Entry 8DFL (electron microscopy, 3.25 A resolution); this record covers chains A and E of the 8 polymer chains in the assembly.

== Chain A ==
Molecule: Potassium voltage-gated channel subfamily A member 3, Green fluorescent protein fusion
Organism: Homo sapiens
Reference sequence: chimeric construct of P22001, P42212: residues 1-575 from P22001 (KCNA3_HUMAN) positions 1-575 (same numbers); residues 590-826 from P42212 positions 2-238 (UniProt number = residue number - 588)
Chain sequence (856 residues; numbered 1 to 856; the number before each row is that of its first residue):
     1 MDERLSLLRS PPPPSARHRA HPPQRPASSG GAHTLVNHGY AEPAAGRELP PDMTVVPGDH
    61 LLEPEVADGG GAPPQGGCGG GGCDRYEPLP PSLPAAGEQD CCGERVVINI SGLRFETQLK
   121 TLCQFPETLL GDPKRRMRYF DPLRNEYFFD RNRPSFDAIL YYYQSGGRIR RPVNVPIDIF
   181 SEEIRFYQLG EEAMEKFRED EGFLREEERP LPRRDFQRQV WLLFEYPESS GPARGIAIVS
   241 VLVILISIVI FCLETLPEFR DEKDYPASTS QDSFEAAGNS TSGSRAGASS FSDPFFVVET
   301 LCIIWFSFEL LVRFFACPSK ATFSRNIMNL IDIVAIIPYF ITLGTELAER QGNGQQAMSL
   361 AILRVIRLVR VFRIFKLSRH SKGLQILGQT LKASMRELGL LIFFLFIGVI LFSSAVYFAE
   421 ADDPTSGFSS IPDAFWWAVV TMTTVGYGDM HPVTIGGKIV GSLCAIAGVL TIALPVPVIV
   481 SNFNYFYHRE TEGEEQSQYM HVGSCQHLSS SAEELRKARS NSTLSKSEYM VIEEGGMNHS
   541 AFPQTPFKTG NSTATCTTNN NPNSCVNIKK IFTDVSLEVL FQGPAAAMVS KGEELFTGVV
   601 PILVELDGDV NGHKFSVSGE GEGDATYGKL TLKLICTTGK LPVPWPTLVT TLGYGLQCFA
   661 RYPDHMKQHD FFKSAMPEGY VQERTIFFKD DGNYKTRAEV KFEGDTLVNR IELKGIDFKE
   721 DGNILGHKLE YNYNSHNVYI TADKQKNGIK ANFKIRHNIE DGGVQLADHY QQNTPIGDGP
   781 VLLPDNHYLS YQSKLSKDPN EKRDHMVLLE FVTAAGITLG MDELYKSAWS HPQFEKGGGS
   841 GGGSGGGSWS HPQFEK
Not modelled in the structure: 1-102, 270-286, 349-358, 492-856
Construct notes: linker (576-589); conflict Leu634 (Phe46 in P42212), Leu652 (Phe64 in P42212), Gly653 (Ser65 in P42212), Leu656 (Val68 in P42212), Ala660 (Ser72 in P42212), Thr741 (Met153 in P42212), Ala751 (Val163 in P42212), Gly763 (Ser175 in P42212), Tyr791 (Thr203 in P42212), Lys794 (Ala206 in P42212), Leu819 (His231 in P42212); expression tag (827-856)
Bound ions: K+ site 1: Thr444 (shared with 1 residue of chain B; 1 residue of chain C; 1 residue of chain D); K+ site 2: Val445 (shared with 1 residue of chain B; 1 residue of chain C; 1 residue of chain D)
Swiss-Prot annotation at these positions:
  - modified residue: Tyr654 (Z: -2,3-didehydrotyrosine)
What the authors report for this chain:
  - conformationally variable residues (side-chain flip): Tyr447, Asp449
  - specificity-determining residues: Gly427, His451 (by similarity / conservation)

== Chain E ==
Molecule: Nanobody A0194009G09
Organism: Lama glama
Notes: antibody fragment or engineered binder
Chain sequence (126 residues; row label = number of the first residue in the row):
     1 MEVQLVESGG GLVQAGGSLG LSCSASGLLF SRNSAGWYRQ APGKQREFVA RIRMGGSINY
    61 ADTVKGRFTI SRDNAKNTVY LQMNSLKPED TAVYYCSSWR TGFYEYWGQG TLVTVSSAAA
   121 HHHHHH
Not modelled in the structure: 1, 117-126
Disulfide bonds: Cys23-Cys96

== Chain A / chain E interface ==
Residue-residue contacts (14; chain A residue first):
  Tyr417(A) - Phe103(E)
  Ala421(A) - Arg100(E)  hydrogen bond (backbone-side chain)
  Ala421(A) - Phe103(E)  hydrophobic
  Asp422(A) - Phe103(E)
  Asp422(A) - Tyr104(E)
  Asp423(A) - Arg100(E)  hydrogen bond (backbone-side chain)
  Pro424(A) - Gly27(E)
  Pro424(A) - Asn33(E)  hydrogen bond (backbone-side chain)
  Pro424(A) - Tyr104(E)
  Thr425(A) - Leu29(E)
  Thr425(A) - Arg32(E)  hydrogen bond (backbone-side chain)
  Ser426(A) - Arg32(E)
  Ser426(A) - Arg100(E)  hydrogen bond (backbone-side chain)
  Gly427(A) - Arg32(E)
Also at the interface, not in a pair above, chain A (10 interface residues in all): Ser429, Met450
Also at the interface, not in a pair above, chain E (10 interface residues in all): Leu28, Met54, Tyr106

== In short ==
Chain A and chain E each contribute 10 residues to their interface, with 5 hydrogen bonds. Polar pairs include
Ala421(A)-Arg100(E), Asp423(A)-Arg100(E) and Pro424(A)-Asn33(E). The paper reports specificity determinants
Gly427(A) and His451(A); conformational variability at Tyr447(A) and Asp449(A).
Chain A is Potassium voltage-gated channel subfamily A member 3, Green fluorescent protein fusion (Homo
sapiens) and chain E is Nanobody A0194009G09 (Lama glama); the structure, Structure of human Kv1.3 with
A0194009G09 nanobodies (alternate conformation), was determined by electron microscopy (same publication as
7SSV, 7SSX, 7SSY and 7SSZ).
